4M6V - chains B and D of the 4 polymer chains in the assembly; structure by X-ray diffraction, 2.40 A resolution.

== Chain B (and D) ==
Molecule: Pyruvate carboxylase
Organism: Rhizobium etli
Notes: EC 6.4.1.1; fragment: carboxyl transferase domain; chain D of this document is another copy of the same molecule, construct and numbering; everything in this record applies to it too
UniProtKB: Q2K340 (Q2K340_RHIEC); residue numbers follow UniProt; this construct covers 465-1067
Amino-acid sequence (632 residues; row label = number of the first residue in the row):
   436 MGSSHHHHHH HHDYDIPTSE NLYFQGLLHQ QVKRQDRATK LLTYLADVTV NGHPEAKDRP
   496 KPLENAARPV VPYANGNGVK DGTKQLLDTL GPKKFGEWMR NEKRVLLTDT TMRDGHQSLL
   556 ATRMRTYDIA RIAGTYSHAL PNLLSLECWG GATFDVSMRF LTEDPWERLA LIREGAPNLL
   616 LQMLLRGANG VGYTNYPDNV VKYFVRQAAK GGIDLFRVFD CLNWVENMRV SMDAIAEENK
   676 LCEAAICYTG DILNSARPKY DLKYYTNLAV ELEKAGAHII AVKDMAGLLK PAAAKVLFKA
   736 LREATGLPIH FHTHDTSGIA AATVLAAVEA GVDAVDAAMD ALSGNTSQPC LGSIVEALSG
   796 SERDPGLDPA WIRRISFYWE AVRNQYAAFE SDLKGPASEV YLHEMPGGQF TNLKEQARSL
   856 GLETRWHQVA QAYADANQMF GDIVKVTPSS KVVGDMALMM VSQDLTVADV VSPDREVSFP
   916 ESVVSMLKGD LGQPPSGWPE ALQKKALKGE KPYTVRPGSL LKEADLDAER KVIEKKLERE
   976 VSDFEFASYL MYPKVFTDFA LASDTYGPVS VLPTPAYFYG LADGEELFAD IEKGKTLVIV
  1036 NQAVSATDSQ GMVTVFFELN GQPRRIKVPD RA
Unresolved in the structure: 436-470, 501, 510-512 (chain D: 436-470, 510-512, 944)
Sequence notes: expression tag (436-464)
Modified positions: Lys-718 (lysine nz-carboxylic acid; KCX)
Metal / ion sites: Mg2+: Met-534, Arg-535, Glu-537, Asp-768; Zn2+: Asp-549, Lys-718, His-747, His-749
Residues lining bound ligands:
  - Biocytin (BYT), molecule 1: Tyr-479, Asp-482, Val-483, Asn-486, Gly-487, His-488, Pro-489, Glu-490, Arg-594, Phe-595, Thr-597, Ala-997, Tyr-1001, Tyr-1012, Arg-1066
  - Biocytin (BYT), molecule 2: Pro-489, Glu-490, Arg-494, Ala-556, Arg-558, Ala-823, Phe-824, Glu-825, Thr-846, Asn-847, Glu-850
  - pyruvic acid (PYR): Arg-548, Asp-549, Gln-552, Gly-586, Ala-587, Leu-619, Arg-621, Phe-654, Lys-718, Val-881, Thr-882
What the authors report for this chain:
  - binding site for pyruvic acid: Arg-621
  - mutagenesis - R621A: abolished catalytic activity on oxaloacetate

== Interface between chain B and chain D ==
Pairs across the interface (11):
  Asp-1018(B) / Ser-1040(D)
  Asp-1018(B) / Ala-1041(D)  hydrogen bond (side chain-backbone)
  Gln-1037(B) / Ser-1040(D)
  Gln-1037(B) / Phe-1051(D)
  Ala-1038(B) / Ser-1040(D)
  Ala-1038(B) / Phe-1051(D)  hydrophobic
  Ser-1040(B) / Gln-1037(D)
  Ala-1041(B) / Asp-1018(D)
  Phe-1051(B) / Gln-1037(D)
  Phe-1051(B) / Ala-1038(D)  hydrophobic
  Phe-1051(B) / Phe-1051(D)  hydrophobic
Interface residues without a listed pair, chain B (7 interface residues in all): Val-1039
Interface residues without a listed pair, chain D (7 interface residues in all): Val-1039

== Overview ==
The chain B/chain D interface involves 7 residues from each chain, with 1 hydrogen bond. Its one
hydrogen-bonded contact is Asp-1018(B)/Ala-1041(D). Ligands of chain B: pyruvic acid and Biocytin. From the
paper: a binding site for pyruvic acid at Arg-621(B); R621A of chain B abolishes catalytic activity on
oxaloacetate.
Chain B and chain D are both Pyruvate carboxylase (Rhizobium etli); the structure, Structure of the carboxyl
transferase domain from Rhizobium etli pyruvate carboxylase with pyruvate and biocytin, was determined by
X-ray diffraction together with 4LOC from the same study.
